PDB entry 3KDT | X-ray diffraction, 2.70 A resolution | chains A and B

[Chain A (and B)]
Molecule: Peroxisome proliferator-activated receptor alpha
Organism: Homo sapiens
Notes: fragment: Ligand-binding domain:; chain B of this document is another copy of the same molecule, construct and numbering; everything in this record applies to it too
Reference sequence: Q07869 (PPARA_HUMAN); numbering as in UniProt (aligned over 196-468)
Sequence (277 residues; row label = number of the first residue in the row):
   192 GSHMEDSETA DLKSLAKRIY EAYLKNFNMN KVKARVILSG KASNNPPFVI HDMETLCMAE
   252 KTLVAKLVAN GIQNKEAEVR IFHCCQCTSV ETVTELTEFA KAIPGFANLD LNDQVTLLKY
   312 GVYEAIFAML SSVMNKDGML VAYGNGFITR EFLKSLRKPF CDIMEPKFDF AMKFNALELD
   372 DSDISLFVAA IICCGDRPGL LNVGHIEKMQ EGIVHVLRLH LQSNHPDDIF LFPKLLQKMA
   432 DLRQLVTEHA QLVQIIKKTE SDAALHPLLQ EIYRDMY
Not modelled in the structure: 192-197, 257-262 (chain B: 192, 234, 256-258)
Sequence notes: expression tag (192-195)
Ligand contacts: 7HA (N-(3-{[2-(4-chlorophenyl)-5-methyl-1,3-oxazol-4-yl]methoxy}benzyl)-N-(methoxycarbonyl)glycine): Ile-241, Ala-250, Glu-251, Val-255, Ile-272, Phe-273, Cys-275, Cys-276, Gln-277, Thr-279, Ser-280, Tyr-314, Ile-317, Phe-318, Leu-321, Met-330, Val-332, Ile-339, Leu-344, Ile-354, Met-355, His-440, Val-444, Leu-460, Tyr-464
Curated features (UniProtKB/Swiss-Prot):
  - binding site (indeglitazar): Ser-280, Tyr-314, Tyr-464
  - site: Leu-433 (Essential for heterodimerization with RXRA)
  - mutagenesis: Asp-304 (D304A: Reduced heterodimerization with RXRA. Reduced DNA binding), Leu-370 (L370R: Abolishes heterodimerization with RXRA. No DNA binding), Leu-391 (L391R: Abolishes heterodimerization with RXRA. No DNA binding), Leu-422 (L422R: No effect on heterodimerization with RXRA nor on DNA binding and transactivation activity), Ala-431 (A431T: No effect on heterodimerization with RXRA nor on DNA binding), Leu-433 (L433R: Abolishes heterodimerization with RXRA, DNA binding and transactivation activity)

[How chain A and chain B interact]
Contacting residue pairs (8; chain A residue first):
  Lys-327(A) / Asp-328(B)  salt bridge
  Asp-328(A) / Lys-327(B)  salt bridge
  Arg-341(A) / Lys-345(B)
  Glu-342(A) / Lys-327(B)
  Glu-342(A) / Arg-341(B)  salt bridge
  Lys-345(A) / Asp-360(B)  salt bridge
  Glu-356(A) / Lys-345(B)  salt bridge
  Asp-360(A) / Lys-345(B)  salt bridge
Interface residues without a listed pair, chain B (7 interface residues in all): Glu-342, Met-363

[Summary]
The chain A/chain B interface involves 7 residues from each chain; the contacts include 6 salt bridges. Polar
contacts include Lys-327(A)/Asp-328(B), Glu-342(A)/Arg-341(B) and Lys-345(A)/Asp-360(B). Ligands of chain A:
compound 7HA. UniProt lists 3 indeglitazar-binding residues and 6 mutagenesis sites on chain A.
Both chains are Peroxisome proliferator-activated receptor alpha (Homo sapiens). Entry 3KDT (Crystal structure
of peroxisome proliferator-activatedeceptor alpha (PPARalpha) complex with
N-3-((2-(4-Chlorophenyl)-5-methyl-1,3-oxazol-4-yl)methoxy)benzyl)-N-(methoxycarbonyl)glycine) was determined
by X-ray diffraction, deposited together with 3KDU.
